PDB entry 2E03 | X-ray diffraction, 2.13 A resolution | chain A

== Chain A ==
Molecule: Cysteine proteinase 1
Source organism: Saccharomyces cerevisiae
Notes: EC 3.4.22.40
Reference sequence: Q01532 (BLH1_YEAST); aligned to UniProt positions 1-453 over residues 1-453 (the alignment contains insertions or deletions, so no single offset holds)
Amino-acid sequence (457 residues; row label = number of the first residue in the row; numbers below 1 keep their minus sign (Phe-3 is residue -3)):
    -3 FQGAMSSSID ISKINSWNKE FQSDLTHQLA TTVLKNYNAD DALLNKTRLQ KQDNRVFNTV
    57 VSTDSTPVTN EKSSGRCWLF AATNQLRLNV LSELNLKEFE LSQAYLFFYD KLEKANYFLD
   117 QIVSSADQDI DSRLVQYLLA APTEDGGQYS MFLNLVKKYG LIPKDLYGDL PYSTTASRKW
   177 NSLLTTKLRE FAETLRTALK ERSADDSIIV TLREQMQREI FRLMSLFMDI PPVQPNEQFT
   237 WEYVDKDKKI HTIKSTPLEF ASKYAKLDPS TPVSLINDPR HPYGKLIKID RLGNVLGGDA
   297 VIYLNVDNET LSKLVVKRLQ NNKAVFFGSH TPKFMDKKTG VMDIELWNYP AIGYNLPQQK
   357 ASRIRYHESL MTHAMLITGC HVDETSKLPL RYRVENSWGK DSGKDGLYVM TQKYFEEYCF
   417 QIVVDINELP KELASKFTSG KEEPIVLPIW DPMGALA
Unresolved in the structure: 59-71
Construct notes: expression tag (-3 to 0); engineered mutation Glu67 (Gln in Q01532)
From the paper describing this entry:
  - conformationally variable residues (side-chain flip): Cys73, Asn392, Ala453
  - catalytic residues: Cys73, His369 (citing earlier work)

== Overview ==
From the paper: catalytic residues Cys73 and His369; conformational variability at Cys73, Asn392 and Ala453.
Chain A is Cysteine proteinase 1 (Saccharomyces cerevisiae); the structure, Crystal structure of NQ67E mutant
of yeast bleomycin hydrolase, was determined by X-ray diffraction (same publication as 2E00, 2DZY, 2DZZ, 2E01
and 2E02).
